8IMJ - chains 0 and X of the 52 polymer chains in the assembly; structure by electron microscopy, 2.59 A resolution.

Chain 0:
Molecule: ApcE
Source organism: Anthocerotibacter panamensis
Amino-acid sequence (1136 residues; row label = number of the first residue in the row):
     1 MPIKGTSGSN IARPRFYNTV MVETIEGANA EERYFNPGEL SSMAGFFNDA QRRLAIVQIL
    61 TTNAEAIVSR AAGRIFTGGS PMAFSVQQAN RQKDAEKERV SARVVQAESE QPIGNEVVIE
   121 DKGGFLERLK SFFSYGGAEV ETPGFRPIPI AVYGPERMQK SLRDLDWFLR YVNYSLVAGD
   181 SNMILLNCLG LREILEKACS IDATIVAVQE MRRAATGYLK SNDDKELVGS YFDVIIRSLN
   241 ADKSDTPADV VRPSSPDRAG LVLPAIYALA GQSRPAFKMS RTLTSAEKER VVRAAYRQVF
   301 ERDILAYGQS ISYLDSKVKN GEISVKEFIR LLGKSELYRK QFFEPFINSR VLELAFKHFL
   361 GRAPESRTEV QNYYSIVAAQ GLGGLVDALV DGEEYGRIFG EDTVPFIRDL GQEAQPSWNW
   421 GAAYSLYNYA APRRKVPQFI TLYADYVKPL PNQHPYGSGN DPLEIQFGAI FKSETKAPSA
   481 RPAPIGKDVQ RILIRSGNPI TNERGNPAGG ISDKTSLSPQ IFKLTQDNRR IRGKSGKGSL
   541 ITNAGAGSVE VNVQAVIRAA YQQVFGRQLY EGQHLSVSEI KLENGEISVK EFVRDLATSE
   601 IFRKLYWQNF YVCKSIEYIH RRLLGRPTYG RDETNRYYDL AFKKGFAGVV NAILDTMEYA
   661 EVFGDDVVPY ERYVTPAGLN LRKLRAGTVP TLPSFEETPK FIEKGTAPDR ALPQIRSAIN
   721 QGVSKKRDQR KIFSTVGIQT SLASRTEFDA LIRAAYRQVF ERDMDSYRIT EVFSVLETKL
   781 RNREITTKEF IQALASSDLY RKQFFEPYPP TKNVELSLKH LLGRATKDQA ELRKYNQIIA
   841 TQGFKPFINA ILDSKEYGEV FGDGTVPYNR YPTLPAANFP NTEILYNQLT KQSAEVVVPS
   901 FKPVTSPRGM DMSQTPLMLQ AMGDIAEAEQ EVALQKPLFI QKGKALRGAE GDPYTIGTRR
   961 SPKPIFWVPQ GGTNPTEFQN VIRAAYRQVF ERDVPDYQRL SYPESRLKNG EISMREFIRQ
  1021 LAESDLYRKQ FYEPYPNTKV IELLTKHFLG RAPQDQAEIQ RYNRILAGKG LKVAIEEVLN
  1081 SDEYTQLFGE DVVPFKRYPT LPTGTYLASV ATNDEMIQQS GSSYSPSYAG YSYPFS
Not modelled in the structure: 1, 78-146, 530-548, 1135-1136
Small-molecule neighbours:
  - phycocyanobilin (CYC), molecule 1: Pro14, Phe16, Leu261, Leu263, Tyr267, Leu410, Glu413, Ala414, Gln415, Pro416, Ser417, Trp418, Trp420
  - phycocyanobilin (CYC), molecule 2: Phe76, Ile148, Arg157, Lys160, Ser161, Arg163, Asp164, Leu165, Trp167, Phe168, Tyr171, Asn187, Leu191, Ile194, Leu195, Ala198, Cys199, Ala203, Thr204
  - phycocyanobilin (CYC), molecule 3: Arg302, Tyr307, Tyr429, Arg433
  - phycocyanobilin (CYC), molecule 4: Ile347, Asn348, Ser349, Arg367, Val370, Gln371, Tyr374, Ile440
  - phycocyanobilin (CYC), molecule 5: Tyr456, Tyr611, Val612, Cys613, Arg631, Thr634, Asn635, Tyr638
  - phycocyanobilin (CYC), molecule 6: Ile465, Gln466, Phe467, Gly468, Arg567
  - phycocyanobilin (CYC), molecule 7: Ile492, Leu493, Ile494, Arg495, Pro499, Asn502, Arg504
  - phycocyanobilin (CYC), molecule 8: Gly722, Val723, Arg727, Thr873, Leu874, Pro875, Ala876, Phe879
  - phycocyanobilin (CYC), molecule 9: Ser741, Leu742, Val775, Thr778, Lys779, Arg781, Asn782, Glu784
  - phycocyanobilin (CYC), molecule 10: Arg762, Leu889, Thr890, Lys891
  - phycocyanobilin (CYC), molecule 11: Pro809, Pro810, Thr811, Gln829, Leu832, Arg833, Asn836, Ser900
  - phycocyanobilin (CYC), molecule 12: Ile956, Gly957, Thr958, Arg960, Tyr1098, Thr1100, Leu1101, Pro1102, Thr1103, Tyr1106
  - phycocyanobilin (CYC), molecule 13: Arg992, Met1116, Ile1117, Ser1120, Gly1121
  - phycocyanobilin (CYC), molecule 14: Tyr1002, Ser1005, Arg1006, Lys1008, Asn1009, Glu1011
  - phycocyanobilin (CYC), molecule 15: Pro1036, Asn1037, Thr1038, Gln1056, Ile1059, Gln1060, Asn1063

Chain X:
Molecule: ApcB2
Source organism: Anthocerotibacter panamensis
Amino-acid sequence (162 residues; each row starts with the number of its first residue):
     1 MQDAITSVIN TYDVQGKYFD TSAFDKLKAY YATGELRVRA AGTISANAAT IIKEASAKLF
    61 SNQPDLVRPG GNAYTTRRYA ACVRDMDYFL RYATYAMLAG DTSILDERVL NGLKETYNSL
   121 GVPISSTVQG IQAMKEVTGS LVGSGAAKEM GVYFDYLSSG LS
Small-molecule neighbours:
  - phycocyanobilin (CYC), molecule 1: Leu59, Leu66, Asn72, Ala73, Arg77, Arg78, Ala81, Cys82, Arg84, Asp85, Met86, Tyr88, Phe89, Tyr92, Arg108, Val109, Leu113, Thr116, Tyr117, Leu120, Val122, Pro123, Ser126, Thr127
  - phycocyanobilin (CYC), molecule 2: Phe60, Val67, Tyr74, Thr75, Thr76, Tyr79

Chain 0 / chain X interface:
Contacting residue pairs (55; chain 0 residue first):
  Thr6(0) - Asn118(X)
  Gly8(0) - Asn118(X)
  Ser9(0) - Asn118(X)  hydrogen bond (backbone-side chain)
  Ser9(0) - Ile124(X)
  Asn10(0) - Ser125(X)
  Ile11(0) - Ser125(X)
  Ile11(0) - Val128(X)  hydrophobic
  Ile11(0) - Ser162(X)
  Pro455(0) - Ser119(X)  hydrogen bond (backbone-side chain)
  Tyr456(0) - Glu115(X)
  Tyr456(0) - Thr116(X)
  Tyr456(0) - Ser119(X)
  Gly457(0) - Glu115(X)
  Ser458(0) - Glu115(X)  hydrogen bond (backbone-side chain)
  Gly459(0) - Glu115(X)  hydrogen bond (backbone-side chain)
  Ser473(0) - Asn111(X)
  Glu474(0) - Leu110(X)
  Glu474(0) - Asn111(X)
  Glu474(0) - Gly112(X)  hydrogen bond (side chain-backbone)
  Glu474(0) - Leu113(X)  hydrogen bond (side chain-backbone)
  Glu474(0) - Lys114(X)  hydrogen bond (side chain-backbone)
  Glu474(0) - Glu115(X)  hydrogen bond (side chain-backbone)
  Ala480(0) - Glu115(X)
  Arg481(0) - Glu115(X)  hydrogen bond (backbone-side chain)
  Pro482(0) - Asn118(X)
  Pro482(0) - Ser119(X)
  Ala483(0) - Ser119(X)
  Pro484(0) - Ser119(X)
  Lys487(0) - Arg77(X)
  Trp607(0) - Arg108(X)  hydrogen bond (backbone-side chain)
  Gln608(0) - Met1(X)
  Gln608(0) - Glu107(X)
  Gln608(0) - Arg108(X)
  Asn609(0) - Met1(X)
  Asn609(0) - Glu107(X)  hydrogen bond
  Phe610(0) - Glu107(X)
  Phe610(0) - Arg108(X)  hydrogen bond (backbone-side chain)
  Tyr611(0) - Glu107(X)  hydrogen bond (backbone-backbone)
  Tyr611(0) - Arg108(X)
  Tyr611(0) - Val109(X)
  Tyr611(0) - Asn111(X)
  Tyr611(0) - Gly112(X)
  Tyr611(0) - Leu113(X)
  Tyr611(0) - Thr116(X)  hydrogen bond
  Val612(0) - Arg108(X)
  Lys614(0) - Asn111(X)
  Arg631(0) - Leu120(X)
  Asn635(0) - Arg84(X)  hydrogen bond
  Tyr638(0) - Arg84(X)
  Tyr638(0) - Asp85(X)  hydrogen bond
  Tyr638(0) - Tyr88(X)  hydrogen bond (backbone-side chain)
  Asp639(0) - Arg84(X)
  Phe642(0) - Arg84(X)
  Phe642(0) - Asp87(X)
  Phe642(0) - Tyr88(X)  hydrogen bond (backbone-side chain)
Also at the interface, not in a pair above, chain 0 (33 interface residues in all): Ile485, Ser615, Ala641
Also at the interface, not in a pair above, chain X (25 interface residues in all): Tyr92, Val122

In short:
33 residues of chain 0 and 25 residues of chain X are in contact; the contacts include 18 hydrogen bonds.
Polar pairs include Ser9(0)-Asn118(X), Pro455(0)-Ser119(X) and Ser458(0)-Glu115(X). One phycocyanobilin
molecule is bound between chain 0 and chain X.
Chain 0 is ApcE and chain X is ApcB2, both from Anthocerotibacter panamensis; the structure, A'1-A'2, A'3-A'4,
B1-B2, C1-C2 cylinder in cyanobacterial phycobilisome from Anthocerotibacter panamensis (Cluster B), was
determined by electron microscopy, deposited together with 8IMI, 8IMK, 8IML, 8IMM, 8IMN and 8IMO.
